Entry 1J1D (X-ray diffraction, 2.61 A resolution); this record covers chains A and B of the 3 polymer chains in the assembly.

# Chain A
Protein: Troponin C
Source organism: Homo sapiens
UniProtKB: P63316 (TNNC1_HUMAN); numbering as in UniProt (aligned over 1-161)
Sequence (161 residues; row label = number of the first residue in the row):
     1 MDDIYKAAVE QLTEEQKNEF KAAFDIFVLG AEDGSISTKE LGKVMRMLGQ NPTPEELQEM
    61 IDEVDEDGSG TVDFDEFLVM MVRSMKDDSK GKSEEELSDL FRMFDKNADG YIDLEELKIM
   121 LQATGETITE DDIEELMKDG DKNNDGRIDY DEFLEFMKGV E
Not modelled in the structure: 90-91
Differences from the reference sequence: engineered mutation Ser35 (Cys in P63316), Ser84 (Cys in P63316)
Bound ions: Ca2+ site 1: Asp65, Asp67, Ser69, Thr71, Asp73, Glu76; Ca2+ site 2: Asp105, Asn107, Asp109, Tyr111, Glu116; Ca2+ site 3: Asp141, Asn143, Asp145, Arg147, Glu152

# Chain B
Protein: Troponin T
Source organism: Homo sapiens
Notes: fragment: CNBR fragment, residues 183-288
UniProtKB: P45379 (TNNT2_HUMAN); numbering as in UniProt (aligned over 183-288)
Sequence (106 residues; numbered 183 to 288; the number before each row is that of its first residue):
   183 HFGGYIQKQA QTERKSGKRQ TEREKKKKIL AERRKVLAID HLNEDQLREK AKELWQTIYN
   243 LEAEKFDLQE KFKQQKYEIN VLRNRINDNQ KVSKTRGKAK VTGRWK
Not modelled in the structure: 183-201, 272-288

# Interface between chain A and chain B
Residue-residue contacts (16):
  Asp99(A) with Gln256(B)
  Phe101(A) with Tyr259(B)
  Arg102(A) with Gln256(B); Tyr259(B)
  Asp105(A) with Tyr259(B), hydrogen bond
  Ala108(A) with Tyr259(B); Asn262(B)
  Asp109(A) with Asn262(B); Asn266(B), hydrogen bond (backbone-side chain)
  Gly110(A) with Val263(B); Asn266(B), hydrogen bond (backbone-side chain)
  Tyr111(A) with Asn266(B); Asp270(B), hydrogen bond
  Arg147(A) with Asp270(B), salt bridge
  Tyr150(A) with Arg267(B)
  Asp151(A) with Arg267(B), salt bridge

# Overview
The interface between chain A and chain B involves 11 residues on one side and 7 on the other, with 4 hydrogen
bonds and 2 salt bridges. Among the polar pairs are Arg147(A)-Asp270(B), Asp151(A)-Arg267(B) and
Asp105(A)-Tyr259(B).
Chain A is Troponin C and chain B is Troponin T, both from Homo sapiens; the structure, Crystal structure of
the 46kDa domain of human cardiac troponin in the Ca2+ saturated form, was determined by X-ray diffraction,
deposited together with 1J1E.
